Entry 3QUX (X-ray diffraction, 2.91 A resolution); this record covers chains C and D of the 4 polymer chains in the assembly.

== Chain C ==
Name: Valpha14 (mouse variable domain, human constant domain)
Organism: Mus musculus
Amino-acid sequence (209 residues; each row starts with the number of its first residue; note: 3 numbers in that range are skipped by the numbering (no residue carries them; nothing is unmodelled there); numbers below 1 keep their minus sign (Met-1 is residue -1)):
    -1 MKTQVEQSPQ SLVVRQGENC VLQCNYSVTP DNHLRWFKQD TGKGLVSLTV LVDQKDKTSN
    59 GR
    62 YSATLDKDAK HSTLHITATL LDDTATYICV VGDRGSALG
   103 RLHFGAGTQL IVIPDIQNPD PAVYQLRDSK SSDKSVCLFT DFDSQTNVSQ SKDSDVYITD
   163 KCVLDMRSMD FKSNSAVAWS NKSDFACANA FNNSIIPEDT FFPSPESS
Unresolved in the structure: -1 to 0, 207-210
Cystine bridges: Cys22-Cys90, Cys139-Cys189
Small-molecule neighbours: QUX (N-[(3S,4S,5R)-4,5-dihydroxy-1-[(2R,3R,4R,5R,6R)-3,4,5-trihydroxy-6-(hydroxymethyl)oxan-2-yl]nonadecan-3-yl]hexacosanamide): Pro28, Asn30, Asp94, Arg95, Gly96

== Chain D ==
Name: Vbeta8.2 (mouse variable domain, human constant domain)
Organism: Mus musculus
Amino-acid sequence (241 residues; numbered 0 to 240; the number before each row is that of its first residue; numbering starts at 0):
     0 MEAAVTQSPR NKVAVTGGKV TLSCNQTNNH NNMYWYRQDT GHGLRLIHYS YGAGSTEKGD
    60 IPDGYKASRP SQENFSLILE LATPSQTSVY FCASGDEGYT QYFGPGTRLL VLEDLRNVTP
   120 PKVSLFEPSK AEISHTQKAT LVCLATGFYP DHVELSWWVN GKEVHSGVCT DPQPLKEQPA
   180 LNDSRYSLSS RLRVSATFWQ NPRNHFRCQV QFYGLSENDE WTQDRAKPVT QIVSAEAWGR
   240 A
Unresolved in the structure: 0-1
Cystine bridges: Cys23-Cys91, Cys142-Cys207

== How chain C and chain D interact ==
Residue-residue contacts - 83 pairs, chain C then chain D:
  His31(C) - Tyr98(D)
  Arg33(C) - Tyr98(D)
  Arg33(C) - Thr99(D)  hydrogen bond
  Gln37(C) - Gln37(D)  hydrogen bond
  Gln37(C) - Phe90(D)
  Gly40(C) - Arg107(D)  hydrogen bond (backbone-side chain)
  Lys41(C) - Phe90(D)
  Leu43(C) - Phe102(D)  hydrophobic
  Ile89(C) - Gln37(D)
  Arg95(C) - Tyr98(D)
  Gly96(C) - Tyr98(D)
  Ser97(C) - Glu96(D)
  Ser97(C) - Gly97(D)
  Ser97(C) - Tyr98(D)
  Ala98(C) - Asn31(D)
  Ala98(C) - Tyr33(D)
  Ala98(C) - Asp95(D)
  Ala98(C) - Glu96(D)  hydrogen bond (backbone-backbone)
  Ala98(C) - Gly97(D)  hydrogen bond (backbone-backbone)
  Arg103(C) - Leu45(D)
  Arg103(C) - Tyr48(D)  hydrogen bond
  Leu104(C) - Gln100(D)
  Phe106(C) - Tyr35(D)  hydrophobic
  Phe106(C) - Gly42(D)
  Phe106(C) - Leu43(D)
  Phe106(C) - Phe102(D)  hydrophobic
  Gly107(C) - Gly42(D)
  Ala108(C) - Gly40(D)
  Ala108(C) - His41(D)
  Ala108(C) - Gly42(D)
  Asp122(C) - His134(D)  salt bridge
  Tyr126(C) - Ser128(D)
  Tyr126(C) - Ala130(D)
  Tyr126(C) - Glu131(D)
  Tyr126(C) - His134(D)
  Tyr126(C) - Thr135(D)
  Gln127(C) - Ser128(D)
  Leu128(C) - Phe125(D)
  Leu128(C) - Glu126(D)
  Leu128(C) - Thr139(D)
  Leu128(C) - Val141(D)  hydrophobic
  Arg129(C) - Phe125(D)
  Arg129(C) - Glu126(D)  hydrogen bond (backbone-backbone)
  Asp130(C) - Ser123(D)  hydrogen bond
  Asp130(C) - Leu124(D)
  Asp130(C) - Phe125(D)
  Ser131(C) - Leu124(D)  hydrogen bond (backbone-backbone)
  Ser131(C) - Glu126(D)
  Ser131(C) - Glu235(D)
  Lys136(C) - Phe125(D)
  Ser137(C) - Phe125(D)
  Val138(C) - Phe125(D)  hydrophobic
  Leu140(C) - Thr139(D)
  Asp143(C) - Arg192(D)  salt bridge
  Tyr159(C) - Leu174(D)  hydrophobic
  Tyr159(C) - Glu176(D)  hydrogen bond (side chain-backbone)
  Thr161(C) - Asp170(D)
  Thr161(C) - Ser188(D)
  Thr161(C) - Arg190(D)  hydrogen bond
  Cys164(C) - Cys168(D)  disulfide
  Cys164(C) - Arg190(D)  hydrogen bond
  Val165(C) - Cys168(D)
  Leu166(C) - Gly166(D)
  Leu166(C) - Val167(D)
  Leu166(C) - Cys168(D)  hydrophobic
  Leu166(C) - Arg192(D)
  Asp167(C) - Ser165(D)  hydrogen bond (backbone-side chain)
  Asp167(C) - Gly166(D)  hydrogen bond (backbone-backbone)
  Met168(C) - Lys137(D)
  Met168(C) - Ser165(D)
  Met168(C) - Arg192(D)
  Met168(C) - Val193(D)  hydrophobic
  Met168(C) - Ser194(D)
  Arg169(C) - Ser165(D)  hydrogen bond (backbone-side chain)
  Phe173(C) - Lys137(D)
  Phe173(C) - Arg192(D)
  Ser175(C) - Arg192(D)  hydrogen bond
  Ser177(C) - Arg190(D)  hydrogen bond
  Val179(C) - Val141(D)  hydrophobic
  Val179(C) - Ser188(D)
  Val179(C) - Arg190(D)
  Trp181(C) - Leu143(D)  hydrophobic
  Trp181(C) - Ser186(D)
Other interface residues (no listed pair), chain C (52 interface residues in all): Asn30, Phe35, Gly42, Val48, Val50, Thr142, Ile160, Ser170, Ala178, Phe203, Pro205
Other interface residues (no listed pair), chain D (53 interface residues in all): Lys57, Gly58, Pro104, Pro127, Thr169, Lys175, Ala236
Inter-chain disulfides: Cys164(C)-Cys168(D)

== In short ==
The interface between chain C and chain D involves 52 residues on one side and 53 on the other, with 1
disulfide bond, 17 hydrogen bonds and 2 salt bridges. Among the polar pairs are Asp122(C)-His134(D),
Asp143(C)-Arg192(D) and Arg33(C)-Thr99(D). Chain C binds compound QUX.
Chain C is Valpha14 (mouse variable domain, human constant domain) and chain D is Vbeta8.2 (mouse variable
domain, human constant domain), both from Mus musculus; the structure, Structure of the mouse
CD1d-alpha-C-GalCer-iNKT TCR complex, was determined by X-ray diffraction (same publication as 3QUY and 3QUZ).
